6H7A - chains A and B; structure by X-ray diffraction, 2.03 A resolution.

Chain A (and B):
Name: PABP1 domain J
Source organism: Leishmania major
Notes: chain B of this document is another copy of the same molecule, construct and numbering; everything in this record applies to it too
UniProt: E9AFX7 (E9AFX7_LEIMA); residues 482-560 here = UniProt positions 482-560
Chain sequence (92 residues; row label = number of the first residue in the row):
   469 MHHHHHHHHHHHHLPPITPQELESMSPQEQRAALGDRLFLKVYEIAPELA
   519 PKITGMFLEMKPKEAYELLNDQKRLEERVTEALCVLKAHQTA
Not modelled in the structure: 469-480 (chain B: 469-481)
Sequence notes: initiating methionine (469); expression tag (470-481)
Reported in the primary citation:
  - self-association interface (contacts with another copy of this molecule); pairs are residue here / residue on that copy: Cys552-Cys552 (disulfide)

Interface between chain A and chain B:
Inter-chain disulfides: Cys552(A)-Cys552(B)
Pairs across the interface - 9 pairs, chain A then chain B:
  Thr548(A) - Ala556(B)
  Glu549(A) - Glu549(B)
  Cys552(A) - Glu549(B)
  Cys552(A) - Cys552(B)  disulfide
  Cys552(A) - Val553(B)  hydrogen bond (side chain-backbone)
  Val553(A) - Glu549(B)
  Ala556(A) - Glu545(B)
  Ala556(A) - Thr548(B)
  His557(A) - Glu545(B)  salt bridge
Interface residues without a listed pair, chain A (7 interface residues in all): Lys555
Interface residues without a listed pair, chain B (7 interface residues in all): Lys555
From the paper, about this interface:
  - specific contacts: Cys552(A)-Cys552(B) (covalent link)

In short:
Chain A and chain B each contribute 7 residues to their interface; the contacts include 1 disulfide bond, 1
hydrogen bond and 1 salt bridge. Among the polar pairs are His557(A)-Glu545(B) and Cys552(A)-Val553(B). The
authors report a contact between Cys552(A) and Cys552(B). From the paper: a self-association interface
involving Cys552(A).
Chain A and chain B are both PABP1 domain J (Leishmania major); the structure, Structure of Leishmania PABP1
(domain J), was determined by X-ray diffraction together with 6H7B from the same study.
